Entry 8PZ7 (X-ray diffraction, 2.93 A resolution); this record covers chains A and B.

== Chain A ==
Protein: Vitamin D3 receptor A
From: Danio rerio
UniProt: Q9PTN2 (VDRA_DANRE); residue numbers follow UniProt; this construct covers 156-453
Sequence (302 residues; numbered 152 to 453; the number before each row is that of its first residue):
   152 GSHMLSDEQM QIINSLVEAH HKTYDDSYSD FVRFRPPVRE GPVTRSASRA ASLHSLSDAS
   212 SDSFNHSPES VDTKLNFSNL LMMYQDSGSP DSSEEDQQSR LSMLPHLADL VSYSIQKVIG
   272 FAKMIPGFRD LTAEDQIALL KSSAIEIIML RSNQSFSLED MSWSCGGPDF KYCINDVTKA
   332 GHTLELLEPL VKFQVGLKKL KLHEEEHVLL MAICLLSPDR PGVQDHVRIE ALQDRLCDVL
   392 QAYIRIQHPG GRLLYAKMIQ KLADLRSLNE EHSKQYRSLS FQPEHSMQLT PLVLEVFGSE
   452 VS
Disordered / not traced: 152-154, 191-250, 452-453
Sequence notes: expression tag (152-155)
Small-molecule neighbours: IG0 ((1R,3R)-5-[(2E)-2-[(4AR,5R,9AS)-4A-methyl-5-[(2R)-6-methyl-6-oxidanyl-heptan-2-yl]-3,4,5,8,9,9A-hexahydro-2H-benzo[7]annulen-1-ylidene]ethylidene]-2-methyl-cyclohexane-1,3-diol): Tyr175, Tyr179, Phe182, Leu255, Leu258, Leu261, Val262, Ser265, Ile296, Ile299, Met300, Arg302, Ser303, Ser306, Trp314, Cys316, Val328, His333, Leu341, His423, Tyr427, Leu430, Leu440, Val444, Phe448

== Chain B ==
Protein: Nuclear receptor coactivator 2
UniProt: Q15596 (NCOA2_HUMAN); residue numbers follow UniProt; this construct covers 686-698
Sequence (13 residues; numbered 686 to 698; the number before each row is that of its first residue):
   686 KHKILHRLLQ DSS
Disordered / not traced: 696-698

== Interface between chain A and chain B ==
Residue-residue contacts (21; chain A residue first):
  Ile270(A) with Leu690(B), hydrophobic; Leu693(B), hydrophobic; Leu694(B), hydrophobic
  Lys274(A) with Leu693(B), hydrogen bond (side chain-backbone); Leu694(B); Gln695(B)
  Arg280(A) with Gln695(B)
  Gln287(A) with Leu694(B)
  Ile288(A) with His687(B); His691(B)
  Leu291(A) with Leu694(B), hydrophobic
  Lys292(A) with His687(B)
  Pro442(A) with Ile689(B)
  Leu443(A) with Ile689(B), hydrophobic
  Glu446(A) with His687(B); Lys688(B); Ile689(B), hydrogen bond (side chain-backbone); Leu690(B), hydrogen bond (side chain-backbone)
  Val447(A) with Leu690(B), hydrophobic
  Glu451(A) with Lys686(B); His687(B)
Other interface residues (no listed pair), chain A (15 interface residues in all): Gln267, Phe279, Ala284

== Summary ==
Chain A and chain B form an interface of 15 and 9 residues respectively; the contacts include 3 hydrogen
bonds. Polar contacts include Lys274(A)-Leu693(B), Glu446(A)-Ile689(B) and Glu446(A)-Leu690(B). Bound to chain
A: compound IG0.
Chain A is Vitamin D3 receptor A (Danio rerio) and chain B is Nuclear receptor coactivator 2; the structure,
crystal structure of VDR complex with D-Bishomo-1a,25-dihydroxyvitamin D3 Analog 57, was determined by X-ray
diffraction (same publication as 8PZ6, 8PZ8, 8PZB and 8PZ9).
